Entry 8A5Y (electron microscopy, 4.90 A resolution (low resolution: residue-level contacts below are approximate; hydrogen-bond / salt-bridge calls are withheld)); this record covers chains C and A of the 17 polymer chains in the assembly.

Chain C:
Protein: Anaphase-promoting complex subunit 1
From: Saccharomyces cerevisiae
UniProtKB: P53886 (APC1_YEAST); residues 1-1748 here = UniProt positions 1-1748
Amino-acid sequence (1748 residues; row label = number of the first residue in the row):
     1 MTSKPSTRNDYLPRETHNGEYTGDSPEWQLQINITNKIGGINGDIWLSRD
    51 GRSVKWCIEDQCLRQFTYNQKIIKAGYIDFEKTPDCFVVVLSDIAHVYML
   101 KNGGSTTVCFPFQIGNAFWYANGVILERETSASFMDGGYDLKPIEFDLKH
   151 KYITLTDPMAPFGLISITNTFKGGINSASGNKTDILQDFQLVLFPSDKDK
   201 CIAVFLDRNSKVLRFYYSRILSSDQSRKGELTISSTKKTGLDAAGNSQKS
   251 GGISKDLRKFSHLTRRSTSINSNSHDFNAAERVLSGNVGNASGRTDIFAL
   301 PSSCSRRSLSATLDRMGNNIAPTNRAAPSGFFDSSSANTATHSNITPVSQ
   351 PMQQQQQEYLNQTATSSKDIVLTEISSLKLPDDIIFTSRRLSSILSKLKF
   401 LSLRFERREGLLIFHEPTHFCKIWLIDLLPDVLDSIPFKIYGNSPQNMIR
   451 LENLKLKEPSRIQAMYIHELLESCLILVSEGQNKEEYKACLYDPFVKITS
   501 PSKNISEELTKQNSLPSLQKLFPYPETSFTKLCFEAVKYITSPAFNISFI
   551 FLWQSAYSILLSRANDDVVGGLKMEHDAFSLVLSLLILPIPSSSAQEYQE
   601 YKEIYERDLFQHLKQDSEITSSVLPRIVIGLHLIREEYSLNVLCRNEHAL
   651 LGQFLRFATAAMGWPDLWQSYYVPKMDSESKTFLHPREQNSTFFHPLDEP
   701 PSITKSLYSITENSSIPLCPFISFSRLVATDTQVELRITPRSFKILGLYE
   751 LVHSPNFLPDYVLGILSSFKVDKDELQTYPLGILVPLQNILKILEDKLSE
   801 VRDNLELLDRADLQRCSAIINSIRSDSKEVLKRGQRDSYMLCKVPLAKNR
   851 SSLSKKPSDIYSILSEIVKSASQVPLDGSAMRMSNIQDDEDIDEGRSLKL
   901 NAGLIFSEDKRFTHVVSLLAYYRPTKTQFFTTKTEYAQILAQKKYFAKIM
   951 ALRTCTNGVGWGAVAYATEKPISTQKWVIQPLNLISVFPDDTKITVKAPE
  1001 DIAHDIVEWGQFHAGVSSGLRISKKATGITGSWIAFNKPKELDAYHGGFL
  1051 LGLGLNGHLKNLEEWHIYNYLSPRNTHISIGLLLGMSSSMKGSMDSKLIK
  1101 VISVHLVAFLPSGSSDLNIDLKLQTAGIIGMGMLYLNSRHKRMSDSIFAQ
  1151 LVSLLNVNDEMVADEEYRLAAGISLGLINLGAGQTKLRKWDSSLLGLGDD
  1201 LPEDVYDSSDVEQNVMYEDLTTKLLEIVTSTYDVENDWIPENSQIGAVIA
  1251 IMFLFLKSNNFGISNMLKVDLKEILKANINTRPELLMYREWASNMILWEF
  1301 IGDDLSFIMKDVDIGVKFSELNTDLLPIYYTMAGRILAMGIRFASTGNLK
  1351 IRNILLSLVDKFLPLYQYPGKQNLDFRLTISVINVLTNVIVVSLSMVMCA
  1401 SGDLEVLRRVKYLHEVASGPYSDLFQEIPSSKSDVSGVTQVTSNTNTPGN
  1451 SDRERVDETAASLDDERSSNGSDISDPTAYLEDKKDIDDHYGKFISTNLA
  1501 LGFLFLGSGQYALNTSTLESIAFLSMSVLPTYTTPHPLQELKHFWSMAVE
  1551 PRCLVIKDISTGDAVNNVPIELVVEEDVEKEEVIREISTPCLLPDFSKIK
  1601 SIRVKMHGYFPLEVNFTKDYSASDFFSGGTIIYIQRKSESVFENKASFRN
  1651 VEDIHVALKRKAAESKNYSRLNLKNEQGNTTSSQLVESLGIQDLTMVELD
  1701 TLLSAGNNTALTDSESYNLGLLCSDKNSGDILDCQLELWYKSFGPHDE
Unresolved in the structure: 1-26, 134-141, 170-188, 224-366, 388-389, 676-691, 827-841, 853-854, 873-894, 1187-1212, 1425-1474, 1671-1677, 1706-1709, 1747-1748
Swiss-Prot annotation at these positions:
  - modified residue: Ser1462 (Phosphoserine)

Chain A:
Protein: Anaphase-promoting complex subunit DOC1
From: Saccharomyces cerevisiae
UniProtKB: P53068 (APC10_YEAST); numbering as in UniProt (aligned over 1-250)
Amino-acid sequence (250 residues; each row starts with the number of its first residue):
     1 MDPIGINKVLDHLAPSELIKPVKSCHNKPSVLVLDDRIVDAATKDLYVNG
    51 FQEEIQYQNPTPENLQHMFHQGIEILDSARMINVTHLALWKPSSFKLGNP
   101 VDFALDDNYDTFWQSDGGQPHQLDIMFSKRMDICVMAIFFSMIADESYAP
   151 SLVKVYAGHSPSDARFYKMLEVRNVNGWVALRFLDNREDDQLLKCQFIRL
   201 LFPVNHENGKDTHLRGIRLYVPSNEPHQDTHEWAQTLPETNNVFQDAILR
Unresolved in the structure: 1-4, 53-57, 224-246
Swiss-Prot annotation at these positions:
  - mutagenesis: Ser94 (S94F: In DOC1-1; G2/M cell cycle arrest at 37 degrees Celsius)

Chain C / chain A interface:
Contacting residue pairs (58):
  Tyr1232(C) - Ser128(A)
  Asp1233(C) - Ser128(A)
  Val1234(C) - Leu87(A)
  Val1234(C) - Ser128(A)
  Glu1235(C) - Leu89(A)
  Glu1235(C) - Phe127(A)
  Glu1235(C) - Ser128(A)
  Asp1237(C) - Leu89(A)
  Glu1241(C) - Ser160(A)
  Asn1278(C) - Lys129(A)
  Asn1278(C) - Arg130(A)
  Ile1279(C) - Lys129(A)
  Ile1279(C) - Arg130(A)
  Asn1280(C) - Lys129(A)
  Thr1281(C) - Gln196(A)
  Pro1283(C) - His159(A)
  Met1309(C) - Ile6(A)
  Met1309(C) - Leu10(A)
  Asp1313(C) - Val9(A)
  Ile1314(C) - His12(A)
  Ser1319(C) - His12(A)
  Glu1320(C) - Asp189(A)
  Leu1321(C) - Leu13(A)
  Leu1321(C) - Pro15(A)
  Asn1322(C) - Arg187(A)
  Asn1322(C) - Asp189(A)
  Thr1323(C) - Arg130(A)
  Thr1323(C) - His159(A)
  Thr1323(C) - Arg187(A)
  Ile1328(C) - Leu13(A)
  Tyr1329(C) - Leu13(A)
  Tyr1329(C) - Ala14(A)
  Phe1362(C) - Ala14(A)
  Pro1364(C) - Ser16(A)
  Pro1364(C) - Lys20(A)
  Leu1365(C) - Ala14(A)
  Leu1365(C) - Pro15(A)
  Leu1365(C) - Ser16(A)
  Tyr1368(C) - Lys20(A)
  Tyr1368(C) - Pro21(A)
  Tyr1368(C) - Lys23(A)
  Pro1369(C) - Cys25(A)
  Gly1370(C) - Cys25(A)
  Gln1372(C) - Cys25(A)
  Gln1372(C) - Asn27(A)
  Asn1373(C) - Asp185(A)
  Asn1373(C) - Asn186(A)
  Leu1374(C) - Phe166(A)
  Leu1374(C) - Tyr167(A)
  Asp1375(C) - Asn186(A)
  Asp1375(C) - Arg187(A)
  Arg1377(C) - Phe166(A)
  Leu1378(C) - Asp163(A)
  Ser1381(C) - Arg165(A)
  Pro1420(C) - Asn27(A)
  Leu1424(C) - Lys23(A)
  Thr1478(C) - Lys154(A)
  Thr1534(C) - Ser162(A)
Interface residues without a listed pair, chain C (48 interface residues in all): Glu1165, Asn1236, Arg1282, Leu1305, Val1312, Leu1358, Lys1361, Ser1475, Lys1485, Asp1489
Interface residues without a listed pair, chain A (40 interface residues in all): Ile19, Val22, Lys28, Leu152, Ala157, Ala164, Lys194, Pro203

Summary:
48 residues of chain C face 40 of chain A across their interface. UniProt lists one mutagenesis site on chain
A.
Here chain C is Anaphase-promoting complex subunit 1 and chain A is Anaphase-promoting complex subunit DOC1,
both from Saccharomyces cerevisiae. Entry 8A5Y (S. cerevisiae apo unphosphorylated APC/C) was determined by
electron microscopy.
